Entry 6SKD (X-ray diffraction, 2.26 A resolution); this record covers chain A.

== Chain A ==
Molecule: Kallikrein-6
From: Homo sapiens
Notes: EC 3.4.21.-
Reference sequence: Q92876 (KLK6_HUMAN); the construct lacks a stretch of the UniProt sequence and is renumbered around it, so the offset changes along the chain: 16-36 = UniProt 22-42; 38-67 = UniProt 43-72; 69-125 = UniProt 73-129; 127-130 = UniProt 130-133; 5 more segments
Chain sequence (223 residues; row label = number of the first residue in the row; note: 10 numbers in that range are skipped by the numbering (no residue carries them; nothing is unmodelled there); a row labelled like 186A-186B holds insertion residues (186A, then the next letters in order)):
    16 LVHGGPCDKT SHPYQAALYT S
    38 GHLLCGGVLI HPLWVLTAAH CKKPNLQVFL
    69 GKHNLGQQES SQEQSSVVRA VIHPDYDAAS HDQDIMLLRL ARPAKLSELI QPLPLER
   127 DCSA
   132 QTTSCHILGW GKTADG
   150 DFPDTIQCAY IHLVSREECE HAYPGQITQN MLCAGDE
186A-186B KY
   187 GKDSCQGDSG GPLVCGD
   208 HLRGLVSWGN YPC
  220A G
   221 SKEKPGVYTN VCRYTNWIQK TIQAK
Disordered / not traced: 245
Sequence notes: engineered mutation Gly74 (Arg78 in Q92876), Gln76 (Arg80 in Q92876), Gln132 (Asn134 in Q92876), Tyr218 (Ile216 in Q92876)
Disulfide bonds: Cys22-Cys157, Cys42-Cys58, Cys128-Cys232, Cys136-Cys201, Cys168-Cys182, Cys191-Cys220
Covalent attachments: compound LH2 linked to Ser195
Small-molecule neighbours: LH2 (4-[[(3S)-1-oxidanyl-3,4-dihydro-2,1-benzoxaborinin-3-yl]methylamino]benzenecarboximidamide): Leu41, Cys42, His57, Cys58, Asp189, Ser190, Cys191, Gln192, Gly193, Asp194, Val213, Ser214, Trp215, Gly216, Asn217, Cys220, Gly226, Val227
Curated features (UniProtKB/Swiss-Prot):
  - active site (Charge relay system): His57, Asp102, Ser195

== Summary ==
Covalently linked compound LH2: at Ser195. UniProt lists 3 active-site residues.
Chain A is Kallikrein-6 (Homo sapiens); the structure, Crystal Structure of Human Kallikrein 6 (I218Y) in
complex with GSK3397892A, was determined by X-ray diffraction (same publication as 6SKB and 6SKC).
